PDB entry 9ARV | electron microscopy, 3.60 A resolution | chains A and J of the 11 polymer chains in the assembly

== Chain A ==
Molecule: Isoform 1 of Immunoglobulin heavy constant mu
Source organism: Homo sapiens
Reference sequence: P01871 (IGHM_HUMAN), isoform P01871-1; residues 28-375 here correspond to UniProt positions 106-453 (UniProt number = residue number + 78)
Amino-acid sequence (375 residues; row label = number of the first residue in the row):
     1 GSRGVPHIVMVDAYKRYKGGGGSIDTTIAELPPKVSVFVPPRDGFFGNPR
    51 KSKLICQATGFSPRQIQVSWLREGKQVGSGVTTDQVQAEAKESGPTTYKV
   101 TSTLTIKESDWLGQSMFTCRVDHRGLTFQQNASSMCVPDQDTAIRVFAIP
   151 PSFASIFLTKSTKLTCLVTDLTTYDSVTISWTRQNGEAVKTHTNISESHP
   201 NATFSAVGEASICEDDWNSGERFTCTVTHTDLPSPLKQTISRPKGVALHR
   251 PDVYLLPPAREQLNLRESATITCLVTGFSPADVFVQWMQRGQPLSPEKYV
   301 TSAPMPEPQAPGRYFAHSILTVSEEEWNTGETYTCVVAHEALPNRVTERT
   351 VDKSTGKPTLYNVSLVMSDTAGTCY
Not modelled in the structure: 1-140
Sequence notes: expression tag (1-27)
Cystine bridges: C166-C225, C273-C335
Curated features (UniProtKB/Swiss-Prot):
  - glycosylation (N-linked (GlcNAc...) asparagine): N131 (complex), N194, N201

== Chain J ==
Molecule: Immunoglobulin J chain
Source organism: Homo sapiens
Reference sequence: P01591 (IGJ_HUMAN); numbering as in UniProt (aligned over 1-157)
Amino-acid sequence (167 residues; numbered 1 to 171; 4 numbers in that range are skipped by the numbering (no residue carries them; nothing is unmodelled there); the number before each row is that of its first residue):
     1 MKNHLLFWGVLAVFIKAVHVKAQEDERIVLVDNKCKCARITSRIIRSSED
    51 PNEDIVERNIRIIVPLNNRENISDPTSPLRTRFVYHLSDLCKKCDPTEVE
   101 LDNQIVTATQSNICDEDSATETCYTYDRNKCYTAVVPLVYGGETKMVETA
   151 LTPDACY
   162 PDHHHHHHHH
Not modelled in the structure: 1-27, 43-58, 93-121, 162-163, 165-171
Sequence notes: expression tag (164-171)
Cystine bridges: C35-C123, C131-C156
Curated features (UniProtKB/Swiss-Prot):
  - modified residue: Q23 (Pyrrolidone carboxylic acid)
  - glycosylation: N71 (N-linked (GlcNAc...) (complex) asparagine)

== How chain A and chain J interact ==
Inter-chain disulfides: C374(A)-C91(J)
Residue-residue contacts (51):
  A154(A) - Y140(J)  hydrophobic
  S155(A) - Y140(J)  hydrogen bond
  L158(A) - Y140(J)  hydrophobic
  L158(A) - G141(J)
  L158(A) - K145(J)
  H249(A) - H164(J)  hydrogen bond
  R250(A) - D154(J)  salt bridge
  R250(A) - H164(J)  hydrogen bond (backbone-side chain)
  F284(A) - V139(J)
  Q286(A) - L138(J)
  Q286(A) - V139(J)  hydrogen bond (side chain-backbone)
  M288(A) - P137(J)
  G291(A) - P137(J)
  T332(A) - R69(J)
  P343(A) - Y157(J)  hydrophobic
  N344(A) - E148(J)  hydrogen bond
  N344(A) - T149(J)
  N344(A) - A150(J)
  V346(A) - T149(J)
  E348(A) - V136(J)
  E348(A) - T149(J)  hydrogen bond
  T350(A) - R69(J)
  T350(A) - P75(J)
  V351(A) - R69(J)
  D352(A) - R69(J)
  T355(A) - R69(J)  hydrogen bond
  Y361(A) - L66(J)  hydrophobic
  N362(A) - T81(J)  hydrogen bond (backbone-side chain)
  V363(A) - L66(J)  hydrophobic
  V363(A) - T81(J)
  S364(A) - T81(J)
  S364(A) - R82(J)
  L365(A) - F83(J)
  V366(A) - F83(J)  hydrogen bond (backbone-backbone)
  V366(A) - V84(J)
  V366(A) - Y85(J)  hydrogen bond (backbone-backbone)
  M367(A) - I60(J)  hydrophobic
  M367(A) - I62(J)  hydrophobic
  M367(A) - L87(J)  hydrophobic
  S368(A) - Y85(J)
  S368(A) - H86(J)  hydrogen bond
  S368(A) - L87(J)
  D369(A) - L87(J)
  D369(A) - S88(J)  hydrogen bond
  T370(A) - L87(J)
  C374(A) - L30(J)
  C374(A) - L87(J)  hydrogen bond (side chain-backbone)
  C374(A) - C91(J)  disulfide
  Y375(A) - I40(J)  hydrophobic
  Y375(A) - S42(J)
  Y375(A) - I60(J)  hydrophobic
Also at the interface, not in a pair above, chain A (37 interface residues in all): F157, T159, G277, R290, P293, V336, S354
Also at the interface, not in a pair above, chain J (34 interface residues in all): T76, L79, G142, E143

== Summary ==
37 residues of chain A face 34 of chain J across their interface; the contacts include 1 disulfide bond, 13
hydrogen bonds and 1 salt bridge. Among the polar pairs are R250(A)-D154(J), S155(A)-Y140(J) and
H249(A)-H164(J).
Chain A is Isoform 1 of Immunoglobulin heavy constant mu and chain J is Immunoglobulin J chain, both from Homo
sapiens; the structure, CryoEM structure of AMETA-A3, was determined by electron microscopy.
